Entry 3WOR (X-ray diffraction, 2.10 A resolution); this record covers chains A and C of the 4 polymer chains in the assembly.

== Chain A ==
Molecule: dipeptidyl aminopeptidase BII
From: Pseudoxanthomonas mexicana
Notes: EC 3.4.14.-
UniProt: V5YM14 (V5YM14_9GAMM); numbering as in UniProt (aligned over 25-722)
Amino-acid sequence (698 residues; each row starts with the number of its first residue):
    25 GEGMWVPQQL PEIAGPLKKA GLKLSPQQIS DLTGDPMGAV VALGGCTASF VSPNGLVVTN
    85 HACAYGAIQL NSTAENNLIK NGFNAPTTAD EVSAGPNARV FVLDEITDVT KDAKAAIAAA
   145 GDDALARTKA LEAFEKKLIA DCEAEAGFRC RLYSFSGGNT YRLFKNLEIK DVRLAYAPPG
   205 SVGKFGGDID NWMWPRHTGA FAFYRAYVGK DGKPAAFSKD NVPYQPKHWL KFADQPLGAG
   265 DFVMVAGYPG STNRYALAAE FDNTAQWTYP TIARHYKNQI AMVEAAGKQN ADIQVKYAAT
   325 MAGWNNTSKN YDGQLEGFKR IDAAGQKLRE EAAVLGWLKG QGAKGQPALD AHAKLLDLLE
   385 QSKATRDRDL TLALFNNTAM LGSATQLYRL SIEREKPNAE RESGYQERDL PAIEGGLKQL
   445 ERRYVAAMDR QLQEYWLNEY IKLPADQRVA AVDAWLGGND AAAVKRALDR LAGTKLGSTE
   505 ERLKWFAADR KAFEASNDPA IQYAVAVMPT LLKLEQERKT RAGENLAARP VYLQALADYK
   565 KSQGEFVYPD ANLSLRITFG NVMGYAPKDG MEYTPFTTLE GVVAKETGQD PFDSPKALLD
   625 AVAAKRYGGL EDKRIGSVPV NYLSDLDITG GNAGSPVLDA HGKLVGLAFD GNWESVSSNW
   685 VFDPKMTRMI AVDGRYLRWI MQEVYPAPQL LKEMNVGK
Not modelled in the structure: 722
Disulfides: Cys70-Cys87, Cys166-Cys174
Construct notes: engineered mutation Ala86 (His in V5YM14), Ala224 (Asp in V5YM14), Ala657 (Ser in V5YM14)
Bound ions: Zn2+ site 1: Lys47, His665; Zn2+ site 2: Glu505, Lys508
UniProt features mapped onto this chain:
  - binding site (substrate): Asn215, Trp216, Asn330, Phe673, Asp674
  - mutagenesis: Asp195 (D195A: Decreased enzymatic activity to 23 percent relative to wild-type), Asp214 (D214A: Decreased enzymatic activity to 1.5 percent relative to wild-type; D214N: Decreased enzymatic activity to 3.0 percent relative to wild-type), Asn215 (N215A: Loss of enzymatic activity), Trp216 (W216A: Loss of enzymatic activity), Asn330 (N330A: Loss of enzymatic activity), Asp522 (D522A: Decreased enzymatic activity to 32 percent relative to wild-type; D522N: Decreased enzymatic activity to 16 percent relative to wild-type), Asp574 (D574A: Decreased enzymatic activity to 83 percent relative to wild-type; D574N: Decreased enzymatic activity to 21 percent relative to wild-type), Asp674 (D674A: Loss of enzymatic activity), Gly675 (G675R: Acquires the enzymatic activity for synthetic substrates with Asp/Glu at P1 position)
Reported in the primary citation:
  - binding site for Angiotensin II (chain C): Gly69, Asn215, Trp216, Asn330, Asp674
  - catalytic residues: Gly655
  - conformationally variable residues (domain motion): Gln313
  - mutagenesis - H86A/D224A/S657A: abolished catalytic activity on angiotensin II
  - mutagenesis - N215A, W216A, N330A, D674A: decreased catalytic activity
  - specificity-determining residues: Gly675 (proposed by the authors, not directly observed)

== Chain C ==
Molecule: Angiotensin II
Amino-acid sequence (8 residues; numbered 1 to 8; the number before each row is that of its first residue):
     1 DRVYIHPF
Not modelled in the structure: 7-8

== How chain A and chain C interact ==
Residue-residue contacts (31; chain A residue first):
  Gly69(A) with Val3(C); Tyr4(C), hydrogen bond (backbone-backbone)
  Cys70(A) with Val3(C), hydrophobic
  Asn215(A) with Asp1(C), hydrogen bond (side chain-backbone)
  Trp216(A) with Asp1(C); Arg2(C)
  Arg220(A) with Asp1(C), salt bridge
  Gly274(A) with Tyr4(C)
  Tyr300(A) with His6(C)
  Asn330(A) with Asp1(C), hydrogen bond (side chain-backbone); Val3(C)
  Thr331(A) with Ile5(C)
  Asn334(A) with Ile5(C)
  Tyr335(A) with Ile5(C)
  Ile652(A) with Arg2(C)
  Thr653(A) with Arg2(C)
  Gly654(A) with Arg2(C); Val3(C); Tyr4(C)
  Gly655(A) with Arg2(C), hydrogen bond (backbone-backbone); Val3(C); Tyr4(C)
  Asn656(A) with Arg2(C)
  Ala657(A) with Arg2(C), hydrogen bond (backbone-backbone); Val3(C)
  Phe673(A) with Asp1(C); Arg2(C), hydrogen bond (backbone-backbone)
  Asp674(A) with Asp1(C), hydrogen bond (side chain-backbone); Arg2(C)
  Gly675(A) with Arg2(C)
  Ser679(A) with Arg2(C), hydrogen bond
Also at the interface, not in a pair above, chain A (26 interface residues in all): Ala86, Cys87, Ser275, Leu577, Val680

== In short ==
Chain A and chain C form an interface of 26 and 6 residues respectively, with 8 hydrogen bonds and 1 salt
bridge. Polar contacts include Arg220(A)-Asp1(C), Asn215(A)-Asp1(C) and Asn330(A)-Asp1(C). The paper reports
the catalytic residue Gly655(A); N215A, W216A and N330A of chain A, among others, reduce catalytic activity; 5
substitutions were tested in all.
Here chain A is dipeptidyl aminopeptidase BII (Pseudoxanthomonas mexicana) and chain C is Angiotensin II.
Entry 3WOR (Crystal structure of the DAP BII octapeptide complex) was determined by X-ray diffraction,
deposited together with 3WOP.
